Entry 5JAG (X-ray diffraction, 2.58 A resolution); this record covers chain A.

# Chain A
Name: Transporter
From: Aquifex aeolicus (strain VF5)
UniProtKB: O67854 (O67854_AQUAE); numbering as in UniProt (aligned over 1-513)
Chain sequence (519 residues; each row starts with the number of its first residue):
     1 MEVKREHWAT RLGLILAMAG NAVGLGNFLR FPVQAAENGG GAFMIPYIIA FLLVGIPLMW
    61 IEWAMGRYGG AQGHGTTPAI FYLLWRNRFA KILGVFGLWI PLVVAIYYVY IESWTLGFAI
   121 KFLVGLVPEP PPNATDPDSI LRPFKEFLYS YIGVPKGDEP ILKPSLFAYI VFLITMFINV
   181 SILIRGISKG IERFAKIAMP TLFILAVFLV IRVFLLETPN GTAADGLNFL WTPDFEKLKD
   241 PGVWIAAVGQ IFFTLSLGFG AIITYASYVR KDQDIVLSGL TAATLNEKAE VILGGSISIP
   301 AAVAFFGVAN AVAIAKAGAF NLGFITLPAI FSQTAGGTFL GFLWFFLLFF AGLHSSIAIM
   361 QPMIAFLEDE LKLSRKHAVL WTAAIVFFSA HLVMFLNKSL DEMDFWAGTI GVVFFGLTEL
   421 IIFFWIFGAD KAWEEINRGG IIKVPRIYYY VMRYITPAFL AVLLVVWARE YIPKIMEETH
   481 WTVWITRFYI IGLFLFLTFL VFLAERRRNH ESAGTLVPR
Not modelled in the structure: 1-3, 132-134, 474-478, 508-519
Differences from the reference sequence: engineered mutation His354 (Thr in O67854); expression tag (514-519)
What the authors report for this chain:
  - binding site for octyl beta-D-glucopyranoside: Asp401, Asp404 (from molecular simulation)

# Overview
From the paper: a binding site for octyl beta-D-glucopyranoside at Asp401 and Asp404.
Chain A is Transporter (Aquifex aeolicus (strain VF5)); the structure, LeuT T354H mutant in the
outward-oriented, Na+-free Return State, was determined by X-ray diffraction together with 5JAE and 5JAF from
the same study.
